PDB entry 6UH4 | X-ray diffraction, 3.51 A resolution | chains A and B

[Chain A (and B)]
Molecule: Choloylglycine hydrolase
From: Bacteroides thetaiotaomicron
Notes: EC 3.5.1.24; chain B of this document is another copy of the same molecule, construct and numbering; everything in this record applies to it too
UniProtKB: A0A0P0ENF5 (A0A0P0ENF5_BACT4); residues 2-328 here correspond to UniProt positions 26-352 (UniProt number = residue number + 24)
Sequence (336 residues; numbered 1 to 336; the number before each row is that of its first residue):
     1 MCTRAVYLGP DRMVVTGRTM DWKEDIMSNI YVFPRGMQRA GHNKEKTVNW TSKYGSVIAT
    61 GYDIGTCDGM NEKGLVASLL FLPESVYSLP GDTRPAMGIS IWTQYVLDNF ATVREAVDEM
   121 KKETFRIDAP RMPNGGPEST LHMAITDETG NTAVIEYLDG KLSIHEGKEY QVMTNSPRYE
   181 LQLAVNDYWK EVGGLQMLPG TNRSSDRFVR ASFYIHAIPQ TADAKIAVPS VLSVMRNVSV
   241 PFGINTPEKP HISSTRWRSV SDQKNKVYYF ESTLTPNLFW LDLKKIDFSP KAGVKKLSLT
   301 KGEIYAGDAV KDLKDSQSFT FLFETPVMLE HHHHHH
Unresolved in the structure: 330-336 (chain B: 327-336)
Sequence notes: initiating methionine (1); expression tag (329-336)
What the authors report for this chain:
  - binding site for the ligand QC7: Cys2
  - catalytic residues: Cys2 (citing earlier work)
  - conformationally variable residues (loop rearrangement): Ile127 to Glu138

[How chain A and chain B interact]
Residue-residue contacts (54):
  Leu195(A) with Arg203(B); Thr246(B)
  Gln196(A) with Thr201(B); Arg203(B)
  Met197(A) with Thr201(B)
  Leu198(A) with Pro199(B); Gly200(B), hydrogen bond (backbone-backbone); Thr201(B)
  Pro199(A) with Leu198(B)
  Gly200(A) with Leu198(B), hydrogen bond (backbone-backbone); Pro199(B); Gly200(B)
  Thr201(A) with Leu195(B); Met197(B); Leu198(B), hydrogen bond (side chain-backbone)
  Asn202(A) with Tyr214(B), hydrogen bond
  Arg203(A) with Leu195(B), hydrogen bond (side chain-backbone); Gln196(B)
  Tyr214(A) with Gly200(B); Pro241(B), hydrophobic
  Ala217(A) with Gly243(B); Ile244(B), hydrophobic; Asn245(B), hydrogen bond (backbone-backbone)
  Ile218(A) with Ile244(B), hydrophobic; Asn245(B)
  Pro219(A) with Phe242(B); Gly243(B)
  Ser230(A) with Phe242(B)
  Ser233(A) with Pro241(B); Phe242(B)
  Val234(A) with Pro241(B), hydrophobic
  Arg236(A) with Arg236(B); Arg258(B); Glu271(B), salt bridge
  Pro241(A) with Tyr214(B), hydrophobic; Ser233(B)
  Phe242(A) with Ser233(B)
  Gly243(A) with Pro219(B)
  Ile244(A) with Ala217(B), hydrophobic
  Asn245(A) with Ala217(B)
  Thr246(A) with Leu195(B)
  Arg258(A) with Arg236(B)
  Glu271(A) with Arg236(B), salt bridge
  Thr273(A) with Pro229(B)
  Pro276(A) with Pro276(B); Leu278(B), hydrophobic
  Asn277(A) with Pro276(B); Asn277(B); Leu278(B); Ala306(B)
  Leu278(A) with Pro276(B), hydrogen bond (backbone-backbone); Asn277(B)
  Ala306(A) with Asn277(B)
  Gly307(A) with Asn277(B)
Other interface residues (no listed pair), chain A (40 interface residues in all): Arg210, Phe213, Pro229, Asn237, Ser239, Val240, Lys249, Ile252, Leu274
Other interface residues (no listed pair), chain B (35 interface residues in all): Gly194, Asn202, Arg210, Ile218, Asn237, Ser239, Lys249, Thr273, Leu274

[In short]
40 residues of chain A and 35 residues of chain B are in contact, with 7 hydrogen bonds and 2 salt bridges.
Polar pairs include Arg236(A)-Glu271(B), Thr201(A)-Leu198(B) and Asn202(A)-Tyr214(B). From the paper: the
catalytic residue Cys2(A); a binding site for the ligand QC7 at Cys2(A).
Both chains are Choloylglycine hydrolase (Bacteroides thetaiotaomicron). Entry 6UH4 (B. theta Bile Salt
Hydrolase with covalent inhibitor) was determined by X-ray diffraction together with 6UFY from the same study.
